2BHZ - chain A; structure by X-ray diffraction, 1.20 A resolution.

[Chain A]
Protein: Maltooligosyltrehalose trehalohydrolase
From: Deinococcus radiodurans
Notes: EC 3.2.1.1
UniProtKB: Q9RX51 (Q9RX51); the construct has insertions or renumbered stretches relative to UniProt, so the offset changes along the chain: 1-430 = UniProt 1-430; 433-602 = UniProt 431-600
Amino-acid sequence (602 residues; row label = number of the first residue in the row):
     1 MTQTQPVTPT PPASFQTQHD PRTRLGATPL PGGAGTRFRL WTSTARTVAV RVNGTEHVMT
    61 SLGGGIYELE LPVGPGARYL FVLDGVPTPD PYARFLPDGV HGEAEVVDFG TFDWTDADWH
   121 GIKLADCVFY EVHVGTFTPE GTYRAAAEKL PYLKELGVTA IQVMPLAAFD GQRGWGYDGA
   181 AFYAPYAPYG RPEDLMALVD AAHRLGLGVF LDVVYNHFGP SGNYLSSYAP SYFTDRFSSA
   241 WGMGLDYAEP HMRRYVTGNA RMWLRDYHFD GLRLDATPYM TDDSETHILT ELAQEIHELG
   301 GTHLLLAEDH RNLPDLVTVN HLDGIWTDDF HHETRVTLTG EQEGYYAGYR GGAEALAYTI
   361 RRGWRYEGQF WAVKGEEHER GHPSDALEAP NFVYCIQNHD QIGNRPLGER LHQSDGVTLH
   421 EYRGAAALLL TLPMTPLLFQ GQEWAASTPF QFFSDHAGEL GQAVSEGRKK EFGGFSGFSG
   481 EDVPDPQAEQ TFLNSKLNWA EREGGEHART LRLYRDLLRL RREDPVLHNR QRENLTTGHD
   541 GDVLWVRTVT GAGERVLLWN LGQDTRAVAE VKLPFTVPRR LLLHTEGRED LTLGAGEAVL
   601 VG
Disordered / not traced: 1-13
Modified positions: Mse1 (selenomethionine); Mse59, Mse164, Mse196, Mse243, Mse252, Mse262, Mse280, Mse434 (selenomethionine; parent Met)
Metal / ion sites: Mg2+ site 1: Asp113, Asp540; Mg2+ site 2: Glu308, Asp400
Curated features (UniProtKB/Swiss-Prot):
  - active site: Asp275 (Nucleophile), Glu308 (Proton donor)
  - binding site (substrate): Arg273 to Pro278, Asp328 to His332, Glu376, His399 to Asn404
  - site: Asp400 (Transition state stabilizer)

[Overview]
Asp113 and Asp540 coordinate Mg2+ site 1. Glu308 and Asp400 form the Mg2+ site 2. UniProt lists active-site
residues Asp275 and Glu308 and 18 substrate-binding residues.
Chain A is Maltooligosyltrehalose trehalohydrolase (Deinococcus radiodurans); the structure, Crystal structure
of Deinococcus radiodurans maltooligosyltrehalose trehalohydrolase in complex with maltose, was determined by
X-ray diffraction together with 2BHU and 2BHY from the same study.
